Entry 9CJY (electron microscopy, 3.70 A resolution); this record covers chains H and L of the 12 polymer chains in the assembly.

[Chain H]
Name: 3-C07 Heavy chain
Organism: Macaca fascicularis
Sequence (122 residues; each row starts with the number of its first residue; a row labelled like 82A-82C holds insertion residues (82A, then the next letters in order)):
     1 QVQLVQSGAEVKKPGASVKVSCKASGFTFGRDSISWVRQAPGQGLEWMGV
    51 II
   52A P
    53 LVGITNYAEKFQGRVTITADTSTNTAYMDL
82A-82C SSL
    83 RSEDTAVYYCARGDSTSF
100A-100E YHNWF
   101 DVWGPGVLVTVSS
Unresolved in the structure: 1, 15-16, 111-113
Disulfides: Cys22-Cys92

[Chain L]
Name: 3-C07 Light chain
Organism: Macaca fascicularis
Sequence (106 residues; row label = number of the first residue in the row; note: 1 number in that range is skipped by the numbering (no residue carries it; nothing is unmodelled there)):
     1 EIVMTQSPATLSLSPGERATLSCRASQSVSSYLAWYQQKPGQAPRLLVYG
    51 ASTRATGIPDRFSGSGSGTEFTLTISSLEPEDVGVFFCQQYNIW
    96 VTFGGGTKVEIK
Unresolved in the structure: 1, 9-17, 52-61, 76-81, 105-107
Disulfides: Cys23-Cys88

[How chain H and chain L interact]
Contacting residue pairs (18; chain H residue first):
  Gln39(H) - Gln38(L)
  Leu45(H) - Phe98(L)
  Trp47(H) - Val96(L)
  Asn58(H) - Trp94(L)
  Glu61(H) - Trp94(L)  hydrogen bond
  His100B(H) - Tyr32(L)
  His100B(H) - Tyr91(L)
  Asn100C(H) - Gln89(L)
  Asn100C(H) - Tyr91(L)
  Asn100C(H) - Val96(L)
  Trp100D(H) - Tyr36(L)
  Trp100D(H) - Tyr91(L)  hydrophobic
  Phe100E(H) - Tyr36(L)  hydrogen bond (backbone-side chain)
  Phe100E(H) - Leu46(L)
  Phe100E(H) - Phe98(L)  hydrophobic
  Trp103(H) - Ala43(L)  hydrophobic
  Trp103(H) - Pro44(L)
  Gly104(H) - Ala43(L)
Interface residues without a listed pair, chain H (14 interface residues in all): Gly44, Tyr91, Tyr100A
Interface residues without a listed pair, chain L (16 interface residues in all): Gln42, Tyr49, Phe87, Asn92, Gly99

[Overview]
The interface between chain H and chain L involves 14 residues on one side and 16 on the other, with 2
hydrogen bonds. Polar pairs include Glu61(H)-Trp94(L) and Phe100E(H)-Tyr36(L).
Chain H is 3-C07 Heavy chain and chain L is 3-C07 Light chain, both from Macaca fascicularis; the structure,
CryoEM structure of NC99 hemagglutinin trimer in complex with Fab BB798E 3-C07, was determined by electron
microscopy.
